Entry 2OL3 (X-ray diffraction, 2.90 A resolution); this record covers chains H and P of the 5 polymer chains in the assembly.

== Chain H ==
Molecule: Allogeneic H-2KBM8 MHC class I molecule
Source organism: Mus musculus
Notes: fragment: extracellular domains (alpha1, alpha2, alpha3)
UniProtKB: P01901 (HA1B_MOUSE); residues 1-279 here correspond to UniProt positions 22-300 (UniProt number = residue number + 21)
Amino-acid sequence (279 residues; numbered 1 to 279; the number before each row is that of its first residue):
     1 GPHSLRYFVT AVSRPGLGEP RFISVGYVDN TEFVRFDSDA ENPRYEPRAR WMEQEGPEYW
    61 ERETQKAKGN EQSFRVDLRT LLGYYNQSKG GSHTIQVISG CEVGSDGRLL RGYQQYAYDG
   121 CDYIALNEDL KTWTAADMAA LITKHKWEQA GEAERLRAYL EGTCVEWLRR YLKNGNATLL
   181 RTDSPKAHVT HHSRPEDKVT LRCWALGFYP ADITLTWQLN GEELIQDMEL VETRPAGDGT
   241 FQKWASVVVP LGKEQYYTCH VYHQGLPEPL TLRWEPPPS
Disordered / not traced: 277-279
Cystine bridges: Cys-203/Cys-259
UniProt features mapped onto this chain:
  - region: Glu-275 to Ser-279 (Connecting peptide)
  - glycosylation (N-linked (GlcNAc...) asparagine): Asn-86, Asn-176
Reported in the primary citation:
  - conformationally variable residues (order/disorder transition, side-chain flip): Tyr-45, Asn-70

== Chain P ==
Molecule: Naturally processed octapeptide PBM8
UniProtKB: Q91YE7 (RBM5_MOUSE); residues 1-8 here correspond to UniProt positions 484-491 (UniProt number = residue number + 483)
Amino-acid sequence (8 residues; numbered 1 to 8; the number before each row is that of its first residue):
     1 SQYYYNSL

== How chain H and chain P interact ==
Pairs across the interface - 43 pairs, chain H then chain P:
  Tyr-7(H) with Ser-1(P), hydrogen bond (side chain-backbone); Gln-2(P)
  Val-9(H) with Tyr-5(P)
  Ser-24(H) with Gln-2(P), hydrogen bond
  Tyr-45(H) with Gln-2(P)
  Glu-63(H) with Ser-1(P), hydrogen bond; Gln-2(P), hydrogen bond (side chain-backbone)
  Lys-66(H) with Ser-1(P), hydrogen bond; Gln-2(P), hydrogen bond (side chain-backbone)
  Ala-67(H) with Gln-2(P)
  Asn-70(H) with Gln-2(P); Tyr-3(P), hydrogen bond (side chain-backbone); Tyr-4(P); Tyr-5(P), hydrogen bond (side chain-backbone)
  Ser-73(H) with Asn-6(P); Ser-7(P)
  Phe-74(H) with Tyr-5(P), hydrophobic
  Asp-77(H) with Asn-6(P); Ser-7(P); Leu-8(P), hydrogen bond (side chain-backbone)
  Thr-80(H) with Leu-8(P)
  Tyr-84(H) with Leu-8(P), hydrogen bond (side chain-backbone)
  Ile-95(H) with Leu-8(P), hydrophobic
  Val-97(H) with Tyr-5(P), hydrophobic
  Ser-99(H) with Tyr-5(P), hydrogen bond
  Gln-114(H) with Tyr-5(P)
  Tyr-116(H) with Tyr-5(P); Leu-8(P), hydrophobic
  Thr-143(H) with Leu-8(P), hydrogen bond (side chain-backbone)
  Trp-147(H) with Asn-6(P); Ser-7(P), hydrogen bond (side chain-backbone); Leu-8(P), hydrophobic
  Glu-152(H) with Tyr-3(P), hydrogen bond; Asn-6(P), hydrogen bond
  Arg-155(H) with Tyr-3(P), hydrogen bond; Tyr-4(P), hydrogen bond (side chain-backbone); Asn-6(P)
  Leu-156(H) with Tyr-3(P), hydrogen bond (backbone-side chain)
  Tyr-159(H) with Ser-1(P), hydrogen bond (side chain-backbone); Gln-2(P); Tyr-3(P), hydrophobic
  Trp-167(H) with Ser-1(P)
  Tyr-171(H) with Ser-1(P), hydrogen bond (side chain-backbone)
Also at the interface, not in a pair above, chain H (30 interface residues in all): Leu-5, Leu-81, Tyr-123, Lys-146

== Summary ==
The interface between chain H and chain P involves 30 residues on one side and 8 on the other; the contacts
include 20 hydrogen bonds. Polar contacts include Tyr-7(H)/Ser-1(P), Ser-24(H)/Gln-2(P) and
Glu-63(H)/Ser-1(P). From the paper: conformational variability at Tyr-45(H) and Asn-70(H).
Chain H is Allogeneic H-2KBM8 MHC class I molecule (Mus musculus) and chain P is Naturally processed
octapeptide PBM8; the structure, crystal structure of BM3.3 ScFV TCR in complex with PBM8-H-2KBM8 MHC class I
molecule, was determined by X-ray diffraction.
